PDB entry 4Y74 | X-ray diffraction, 2.70 A resolution | chains L and M of the 34 polymer chains in the assembly

Chain L:
Name: Proteasome subunit beta type-6
From: Saccharomyces cerevisiae (strain ATCC 204508 / S288c)
Notes: EC 3.4.25.1
UniProtKB: P23724 (PSB6_YEAST); residues 1-222 here correspond to UniProt positions 20-241 (UniProt number = residue number + 19)
Amino-acid sequence (222 residues; row label = number of the first residue in the row):
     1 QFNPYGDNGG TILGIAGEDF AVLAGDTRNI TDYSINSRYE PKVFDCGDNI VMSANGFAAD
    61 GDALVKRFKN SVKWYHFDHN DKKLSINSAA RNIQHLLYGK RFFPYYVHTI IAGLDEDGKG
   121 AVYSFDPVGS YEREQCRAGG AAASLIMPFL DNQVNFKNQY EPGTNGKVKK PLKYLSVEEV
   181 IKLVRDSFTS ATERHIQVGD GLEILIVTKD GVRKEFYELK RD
Ion coordination: Mg2+: Asp222 (shared with 3 residues of chain V)

Chain M:
Name: Proteasome subunit beta type-7
From: Saccharomyces cerevisiae (strain ATCC 204508 / S288c)
Notes: EC 3.4.25.1
UniProtKB: P30657 (PSB7_YEAST); residues -12 to 233 here correspond to UniProt positions 21-266 (UniProt number = residue number + 33)
Amino-acid sequence (246 residues; row label = number of the first residue in the row; numbers below 1 keep their minus sign (Thr-12 is residue -12)):
   -12 TQIANAGASP MVNTQQPIVT GTSVISMKYD NGVIIAADNL GSYGSLLRFN GVERLIPVGD
    48 NTVVGISGDI SDMQHIERLL KDLVTENAYD NPLADAEEAL EPSYIFEYLA TVMYQRRSKM
   108 NPLWNAIIVA GVQSNGDQFL RYVNLLGVTY SSPTLATGFG AHMANPLLRK VVDRESDIPK
   168 TTVQVAEEAI VNAMRVLYYR DARSSRNFSL AIIDKNTGLT FKKNLQVENM KWDFAKDIKG
   228 YGTQKI
Not modelled in the structure: -12 to 0

Chain L / chain M interface:
Residue-residue contacts - 42 pairs, chain L then chain M:
  Gln1(L) - Thr1(M)  hydrogen bond
  Phe2(L) - Thr1(M)
  Phe2(L) - Arg104(M)
  Phe2(L) - Met107(M)
  Phe2(L) - Pro109(M)  hydrophobic
  Phe2(L) - Trp111(M)  hydrophobic
  Phe2(L) - Leu132(M)  hydrophobic
  Asn3(L) - Leu133(M)
  Pro4(L) - Arg104(M)  hydrogen bond (backbone-side chain)
  Pro4(L) - Met107(M)  hydrophobic
  Pro4(L) - Leu133(M)
  Tyr5(L) - Arg104(M)
  Asn8(L) - Val135(M)
  Asn29(L) - Tyr137(M)
  Ser34(L) - His149(M)  hydrogen bond
  Ile35(L) - Arg156(M)  hydrogen bond (backbone-side chain)
  Asn36(L) - Tyr137(M)  hydrogen bond
  Asn36(L) - Ser139(M)
  Asn36(L) - Leu142(M)
  Ser37(L) - Ser138(M)  hydrogen bond (side chain-backbone)
  Tyr39(L) - Ser138(M)
  Glu40(L) - Arg128(M)  salt bridge
  Glu40(L) - Tyr137(M)
  Glu40(L) - Ser138(M)  hydrogen bond (side chain-backbone)
  Phe57(L) - Arg104(M)
  Phe57(L) - Leu133(M)
  Phe57(L) - Val135(M)  hydrophobic
  Ala59(L) - Tyr101(M)
  Ala59(L) - Leu133(M)
  Ala59(L) - Gly134(M)
  Ala59(L) - Val135(M)
  Asp60(L) - Tyr101(M)  hydrogen bond
  Asp60(L) - Arg104(M)  salt bridge
  Asp62(L) - Thr136(M)  hydrogen bond
  Ala63(L) - Tyr101(M)
  Lys66(L) - Glu94(M)  salt bridge
  Phe103(L) - Arg104(M)
  Phe103(L) - Ser105(M)
  Tyr105(L) - Tyr101(M)
  Glu218(L) - Arg161(M)  salt bridge
  Arg221(L) - Asp160(M)  salt bridge
  Arg221(L) - Arg161(M)
Also at the interface, not in a pair above, chain L (24 interface residues in all): Gly6
Also at the interface, not in a pair above, chain M (23 interface residues in all): Ala148

Summary:
The interface between chain L and chain M involves 24 residues on one side and 23 on the other, with 9
hydrogen bonds and 5 salt bridges. Polar pairs include Glu40(L)-Arg128(M), Asp60(L)-Arg104(M) and
Lys66(L)-Glu94(M).
Here chain L is Proteasome subunit beta type-6 and chain M is Proteasome subunit beta type-7, both from
Saccharomyces cerevisiae (strain ATCC 204508 / S288c). Entry 4Y74 (Yeast 20S proteasome in complex with
Ac-LAL-ep) was determined by X-ray diffraction (same publication as 4Y69, 4Y6A, 4Y6V, 4Y6Z, 4Y70, 4Y75 and 34
further entries).
